PDB entry 8T20 | electron microscopy, 3.36 A resolution | chains B and C of the 5 polymer chains in the assembly

[Chain B (and C)]
Molecule: Spike glycoprotein
From: Severe acute respiratory syndrome coronavirus 2
Notes: chain C of this document is another copy of the same molecule, construct and numbering; everything in this record applies to it too
UniProtKB: P0DTC2 (SPIKE_SARS2); numbering as in UniProt; present here: 1-88, 91-527, 532-1208
Sequence (1269 residues; row label = number of the first residue in the row; note: 6 numbers in that range are skipped by the numbering (no residue carries them; nothing is unmodelled there); a row labelled like 544A-544D holds insertion residues (544A, then the next letters in order)):
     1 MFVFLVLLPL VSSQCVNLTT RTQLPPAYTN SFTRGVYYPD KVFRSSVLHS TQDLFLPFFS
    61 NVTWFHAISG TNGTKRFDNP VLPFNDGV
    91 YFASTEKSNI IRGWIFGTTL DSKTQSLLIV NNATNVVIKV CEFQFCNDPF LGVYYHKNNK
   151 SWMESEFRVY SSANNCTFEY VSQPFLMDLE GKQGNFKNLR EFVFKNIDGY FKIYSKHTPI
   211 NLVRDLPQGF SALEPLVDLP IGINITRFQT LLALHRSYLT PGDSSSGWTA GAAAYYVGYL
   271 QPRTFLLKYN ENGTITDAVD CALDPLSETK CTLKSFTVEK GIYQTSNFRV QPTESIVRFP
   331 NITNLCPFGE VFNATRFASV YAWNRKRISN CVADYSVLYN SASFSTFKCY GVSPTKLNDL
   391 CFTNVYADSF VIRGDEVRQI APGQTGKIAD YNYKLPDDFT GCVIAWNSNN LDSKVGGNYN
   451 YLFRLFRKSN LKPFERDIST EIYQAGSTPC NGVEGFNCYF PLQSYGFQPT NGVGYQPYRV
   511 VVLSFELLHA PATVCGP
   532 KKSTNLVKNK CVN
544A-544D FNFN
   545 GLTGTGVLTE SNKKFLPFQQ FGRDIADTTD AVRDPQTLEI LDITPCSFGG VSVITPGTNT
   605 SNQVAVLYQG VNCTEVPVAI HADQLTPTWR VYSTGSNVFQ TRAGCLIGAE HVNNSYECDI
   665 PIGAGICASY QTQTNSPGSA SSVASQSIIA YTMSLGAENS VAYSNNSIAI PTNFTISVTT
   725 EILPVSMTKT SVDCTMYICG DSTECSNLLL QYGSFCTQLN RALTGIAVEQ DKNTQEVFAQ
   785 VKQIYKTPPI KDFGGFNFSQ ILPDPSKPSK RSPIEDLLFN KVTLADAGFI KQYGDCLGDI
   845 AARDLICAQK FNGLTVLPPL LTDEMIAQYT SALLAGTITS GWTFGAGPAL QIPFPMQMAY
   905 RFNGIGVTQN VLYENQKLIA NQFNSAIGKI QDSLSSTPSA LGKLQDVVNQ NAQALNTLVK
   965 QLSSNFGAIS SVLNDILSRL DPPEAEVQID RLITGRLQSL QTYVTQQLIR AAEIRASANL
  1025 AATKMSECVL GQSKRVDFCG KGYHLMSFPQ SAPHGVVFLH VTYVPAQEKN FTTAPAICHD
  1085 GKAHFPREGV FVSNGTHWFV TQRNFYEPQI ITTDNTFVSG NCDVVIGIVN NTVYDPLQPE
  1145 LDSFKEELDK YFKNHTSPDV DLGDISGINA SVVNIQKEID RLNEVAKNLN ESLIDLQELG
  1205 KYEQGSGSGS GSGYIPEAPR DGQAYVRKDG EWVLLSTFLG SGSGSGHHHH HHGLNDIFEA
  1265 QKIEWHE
Unresolved in the structure: 1-26, 69-77, 144-164, 173-185, 246-262, 321-334, 366-374, 532-543, 544A-544D, 621-640, 677-688, 828-853, 1148-1271
Disulfides: Cys-131/Cys-166, Cys-291/Cys-301, Cys-336/Cys-361, Cys-379/Cys-432, Cys-480/Cys-488, Cys-617/Cys-649, Cys-662/Cys-671, Cys-738/Cys-760, Cys-743/Cys-749, Cys-1032/Cys-1043, Cys-1082/Cys-1126
Construct notes: variant Phe-453 (Tyr in P0DTC2); engineered mutation Gly-614 (Asp in P0DTC2), Gly-682 (Arg in P0DTC2), Ser-683 (Arg in P0DTC2), Ser-685 (Arg in P0DTC2), Pro-817 (Phe in P0DTC2), Pro-892 (Ala in P0DTC2), Pro-899 (Ala in P0DTC2), Pro-942 (Ala in P0DTC2), Pro-986 (Lys in P0DTC2), Pro-987 (Val in P0DTC2); expression tag (1209-1271)
Curated features (UniProtKB/Swiss-Prot):
  - region: Asn-280 to Cys-301 (Putative superantigen), Arg-403 to Asp-405 (Integrin-binding motif), Asn-448 to Leu-452, Arg-454 to Phe-456 (Immunodominant HLA epitope recognized by the CD8+), Pro-681, Ala-684 (Putative superantigen), Ser-816 to Tyr-837 (Fusion peptide 1), Lys-835 to Phe-855 (Fusion peptide 2), Asp-1163 to Glu-1202 (Heptad repeat 2)
  - site: Arg-815, Ser-816 (Cleavage)
  - glycosylation: Asn-17 (N-linked (GlcNAc...) (complex) asparagine), Asn-61 (N-linked (GlcNAc...) (hybrid) asparagine), Asn-122 (N-linked (GlcNAc...) (hybrid) asparagine), Asn-149 (N-linked (GlcNAc...) (complex) asparagine), Asn-165 (N-linked (GlcNAc...) (complex) asparagine), Asn-234 (N-linked (GlcNAc...) (high mannose) asparagine), Asn-282 (N-linked (GlcNAc...) (complex) asparagine), Thr-323 (O-linked (GalNAc) threonine), Ser-325 (O-linked (HexNAc...) serine), Asn-331 (N-linked (GlcNAc...) (complex) asparagine), Asn-343 (N-linked (GlcNAc...) (complex) asparagine), Asn-603 (N-linked (GlcNAc...) (hybrid) asparagine), Asn-616 (N-linked (GlcNAc...) (complex) asparagine), Asn-657 (N-linked (GlcNAc...) (complex) asparagine), Thr-676 (O-linked (GlcNAc...) threonine), Thr-678 (O-linked (GlcNAc...) threonine), Asn-709 (N-linked (GlcNAc...) (high mannose) asparagine), Asn-717 (N-linked (GlcNAc...) (hybrid) asparagine), Asn-801 (N-linked (GlcNAc...) (hybrid) asparagine), Asn-1074 (N-linked (GlcNAc...) (hybrid) asparagine) and 5 more in UniProt
  - natural variant: Leu-5 (L5F: In strain: Iota/B.1.526), Ser-13 (S13I: In strain: Epsilon/B.1.427/B.1.429), Leu-18 (L18F: In strain: Beta/B.1.351, Gamma/P.1 and 1 more), Thr-19 (T19I: In strain: Omicron/BQ.1.1, Omicron/XBB.1.5 and 1 more; T19R: In strain: Delta/B.1.617.2, Omicron/BA.2 and 4 more), Thr-20 (T20N: In strain: Gamma/P.1), Leu-24 to Ala-27 (sequence variant, change not given here; In strain: Omicron/BA.2, Omicron/BA.2.12.1 and 6 more), Pro-26 (P26S: In strain: Gamma/P.1), Gln-52 (Q52H: In strain: Omicron/EG.5.1), Ala-67 (A67V: In strain: Eta/B.1.525, Omicron/BA.1), Thr-95 (T95I: In strain: Iota/B.1.526, Mu/B.1.621 and 2 more), Arg-102 (R102I: In strain: A23.1), Asp-138 (D138Y: In strain: Gamma/P.1), 77 further natural variant entries in UniProt
  - mutagenesis: Asn-121 (N121Q: Partial loss of biliverdin affinity), Arg-190 (R190K: Partial loss of biliverdin affinity), Asn-234 (N234Q: Increased resistance to neutralizing antibodies), Asn-331 (N331Q: Reduced viral infectivity), Asn-343 (N343Q: Reduced viral infectivity), Leu-452 (L452R: Increased resistance to neutralizing antibodies. Decreases HLA binding to NF9 epitope. Increased binding affinity to human ACE2), Ala-475 (A475V: Increased resistance to neutralizing antibodies), Val-483 (V483A: Increased resistance to neutralizing antibodies), Glu-484 (E484D: Increased replication in human TMEM106B overexpressing cells), Phe-490 (F490L: Increased resistance to neutralizing antibodies and human covalescent sera neutralization), Gln-493 (Q493N: Reduced host ACE2-binding affinity in vitro; Q493Y: Reduced host ACE2-binding affinity in vitro), Asn-501 (N501T: Reduced host ACE2-binding affinity in vitro; N501Y: Increased binding affinity to human ACE2), 9 further mutagenesis entries in UniProt

[Chain B / chain C interface]
Pairs across the interface - 80 pairs, chain B then chain C:
  Asn-317(B) with Asp-737(C), hydrogen bond
  Pro-521(B) with Tyr-170(C)
  Ala-522(B) with Tyr-170(C), hydrogen bond (backbone-side chain)
  Thr-523(B) with Tyr-170(C)
  Lys-558(B) with Phe-43(C)
  Phe-559(B) with Phe-43(C), hydrophobic
  Leu-560(B) with Asn-282(C)
  Phe-562(B) with Tyr-38(C), hydrophobic; Lys-41(C); Pro-225(C)
  Gln-563(B) with Lys-41(C); Phe-43(C)
  Gln-564(B) with Lys-41(C), hydrogen bond (backbone-backbone)
  Phe-565(B) with Val-42(C); Phe-43(C), hydrogen bond (backbone-backbone)
  Gly-566(B) with Phe-43(C)
  Arg-567(B) with Val-42(C); Phe-43(C), hydrogen bond (backbone-backbone)
  Asp-568(B) with Lys-854(C), salt bridge
  Ile-569(B) with Val-47(C), hydrophobic
  Thr-572(B) with Lys-854(C), hydrogen bond
  Phe-592(B) with Phe-855(C); Gly-857(C)
  Pro-665(B) with Leu-864(C), hydrophobic
  Ala-668(B) with Pro-863(C), hydrogen bond (backbone-backbone)
  Gly-669(B) with Leu-864(C), hydrogen bond (backbone-backbone); Met-869(C)
  Leu-699(B) with Gln-872(C); Tyr-873(C)
  Ala-701(B) with Gln-787(C); Ile-788(C), hydrogen bond (backbone-backbone)
  Glu-702(B) with Ile-788(C); Lys-790(C), salt bridge
  Asn-703(B) with Gln-787(C), hydrogen bond; Ile-788(C), hydrogen bond (backbone-backbone); Tyr-789(C); Lys-790(C)
  Ser-704(B) with Lys-790(C)
  Val-705(B) with Tyr-789(C), hydrophobic; Thr-883(C); Gln-895(C)
  Ala-706(B) with Gln-895(C), hydrogen bond (backbone-side chain)
  Tyr-707(B) with Asp-796(C), hydrogen bond (side chain-backbone); Phe-797(C); Phe-898(C)
  Asn-709(B) with Pro-897(C)
  Ser-711(B) with Gln-895(C), hydrogen bond; Pro-897(C)
  Ile-712(B) with Gln-895(C)
  Ala-713(B) with Gln-895(C)
  Gln-957(B) with Arg-765(C)
  Ser-968(B) with Tyr-756(C)
  Asn-969(B) with Gln-755(C); Tyr-756(C)
  Phe-970(B) with Gln-755(C); Tyr-756(C); Phe-759(C), hydrophobic
  Gly-971(B) with Gln-755(C)
  Arg-995(B) with Tyr-756(C); Glu-990(C), salt bridge; Asp-994(C), salt bridge
  Gln-1002(B) with Phe-759(C); Gln-1005(C)
  Thr-1009(B) with Thr-1009(C)
  Gln-1010(B) with Leu-1012(C)
  Glu-1017(B) with Arg-1019(C), salt bridge
  Arg-1039(B) with Glu-1031(C), salt bridge; Arg-1039(C)
  Lys-1045(B) with Lys-786(C); Ala-890(C)
  Pro-1069(B) with Pro-892(C)
  Glu-1072(B) with Leu-894(C)
  Thr-1077(B) with Met-900(C)
  Pro-1079(B) with Tyr-917(C)
  Phe-1089(B) with Tyr-917(C), hydrophobic
  Val-1094(B) with Met-900(C), hydrophobic; Tyr-904(C)
  Arg-1107(B) with Tyr-904(C)
  Ser-1123(B) with Asn-914(C), hydrogen bond; Glu-918(C)
Other interface residues (no listed pair), chain B (77 interface residues in all): Arg-319, Lys-557, Ala-570, Gln-613, Ala-647, Gly-667, Met-697, Gly-700, Ser-708, Pro-715, Thr-961, Ala-972, Gly-999, Thr-1006, Ile-1013, Val-1040, Asp-1041, Gly-1046, Tyr-1047, Val-1068, Pro-1090, Phe-1121, Val-1128, Val-1129, Leu-1141
Other interface residues (no listed pair), chain C (70 interface residues in all): Met-740, Asp-745, Gly-757, Ser-758, Gln-762, Ala-766, Pro-792, Leu-858, Leu-861, Pro-862, Leu-865, Thr-866, Gly-889, Ala-893, Ile-896, Gln-913, Val-963, Ala-1016, Ser-1030, Leu-1034, Gly-1035, Glu-1144

[Summary]
77 residues of chain B and 70 residues of chain C are in contact; the contacts include 15 hydrogen bonds and 6
salt bridges. Among the polar pairs are Asp-568(B)/Lys-854(C), Glu-702(B)/Lys-790(C) and
Arg-995(B)/Glu-990(C). From UniProt: 20 mutagenesis sites on chain B.
Both chains are Spike glycoprotein (Severe acute respiratory syndrome coronavirus 2). Entry 8T20 (Cryo-EM
structure of mink variant Y453F trimeric spike protein bound to two mink ACE2 receptors) was determined by
electron microscopy (same publication as 8T21, 8T22, 8T23, 8T25 and 8TAZ).
